Entry 8TSH (electron microscopy, 3.10 A resolution); this record covers chains J and K of the 12 polymer chains in the assembly.

== Chain J (and K) ==
Molecule: Capsular biosynthesis protein
Organism: Caldimonas thermodepolymerans
Notes: chain K of this document is another copy of the same molecule, construct and numbering; everything in this record applies to it too
Reference sequence: A0A2S5T4A0 (A0A2S5T4A0_9BURK); residues 3-371 here correspond to UniProt positions 2-370 (UniProt number = residue number - 1)
Sequence (390 residues; each row starts with the number of its first residue; numbers below 1 keep their minus sign (Met-2 is residue -2)):
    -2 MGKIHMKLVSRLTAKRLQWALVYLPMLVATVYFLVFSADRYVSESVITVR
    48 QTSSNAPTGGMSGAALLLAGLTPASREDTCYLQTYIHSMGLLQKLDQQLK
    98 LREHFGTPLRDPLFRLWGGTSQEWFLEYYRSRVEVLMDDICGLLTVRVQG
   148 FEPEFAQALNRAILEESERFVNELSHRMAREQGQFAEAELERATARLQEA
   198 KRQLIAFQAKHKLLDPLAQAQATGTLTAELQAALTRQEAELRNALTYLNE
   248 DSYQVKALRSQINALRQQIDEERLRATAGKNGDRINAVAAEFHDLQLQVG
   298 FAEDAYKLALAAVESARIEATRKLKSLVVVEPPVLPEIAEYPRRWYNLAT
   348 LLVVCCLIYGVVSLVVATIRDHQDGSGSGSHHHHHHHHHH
Disordered / not traced: -2 to 8, 51-69, 205-288, 372-387 (chain K: -2 to 12, 51-70, 203-290, 372-387)
Sequence notes: initiating methionine (-2); expression tag (-1 to 2, 372-387); conflict Cys77 (Leu76 in A0A2S5T4A0), Cys138 (Ser137 in A0A2S5T4A0)
Reported in the primary citation:
  - self-association interface (contacts with another copy of this molecule); pairs are residue here / residue on that copy: Gln179-Arg319, Glu311-Arg189, Arg314-Glu186, Glu311, Arg314

== Interface between chain J and chain K ==
Contacting residue pairs - 32 pairs, chain J then chain K:
  Thr45(J) - Tyr78(K)
  Arg47(J) - Glu74(K)  salt bridge
  Arg47(J) - Tyr78(K)  hydrogen bond
  Arg47(J) - Met175(K)
  Gln48(J) - Met175(K)
  Thr49(J) - Glu178(K)
  Thr49(J) - Gln179(K)
  Ser50(J) - Gln179(K)  hydrogen bond
  Cys138(J) - Cys77(K)  hydrophobic
  Leu140(J) - Tyr78(K)  hydrophobic
  Leu140(J) - Thr81(K)
  Glu311(J) - Arg189(K)  salt bridge
  Glu311(J) - Arg193(K)  salt bridge
  Arg314(J) - Arg189(K)
  Ile315(J) - Phe182(K)  hydrophobic
  Ile315(J) - Glu186(K)
  Arg319(J) - Gln179(K)  hydrogen bond
  Arg319(J) - Phe182(K)
  Lys320(J) - Glu178(K)
  Lys320(J) - Gln179(K)
  Ser323(J) - Met175(K)
  Val325(J) - Met175(K)  hydrophobic
  Val327(J) - Thr81(K)
  Val327(J) - Tyr82(K)
  Glu328(J) - Met86(K)  hydrogen bond (side chain-backbone)
  Val331(J) - Met86(K)  hydrophobic
  Leu332(J) - Gln119(K)
  Glu334(J) - Ser118(K)
  Glu334(J) - Gln119(K)
  Glu334(J) - Glu120(K)
  Ile335(J) - Ser118(K)
  Ile335(J) - Glu120(K)
Interface residues without a listed pair, chain J (24 interface residues in all): Val43, Val326, Pro333, Glu337
Interface residues without a listed pair, chain K (20 interface residues in all): Ser85, Thr117, Phe167, Leu171

== Summary ==
The interface between chain J and chain K involves 24 residues on one side and 20 on the other; the contacts
include 4 hydrogen bonds and 3 salt bridges. Polar pairs include Arg47(J)-Glu74(K), Glu311(J)-Arg189(K) and
Glu311(J)-Arg193(K). From the paper: a self-association interface involving Gln179(J), Glu311(J) and
Arg314(J).
Chain J and chain K are both Capsular biosynthesis protein (Caldimonas thermodepolymerans); the structure, S.
thermodepolymerans KpsMT(E151Q)-KpsE in complex with ATP, was determined by electron microscopy, deposited
together with 8TSI, 8TSL, 8TSW, 8TT3 and 8TUN.
